Entry 1CZV (X-ray diffraction, 2.40 A resolution); this record covers chain A.

Chain A:
Molecule: Protein (coagulation factor V)
Source organism: Homo sapiens
Notes: fragment: c2 discoidin-like domain
UniProt: P12259 (FA5_HUMAN); residues 0-159 here correspond to UniProt positions 2065-2224 (UniProt number = residue number + 2065)
Chain sequence (160 residues; numbered 0 to 159; the number before each row is that of its first residue; numbering starts at 0):
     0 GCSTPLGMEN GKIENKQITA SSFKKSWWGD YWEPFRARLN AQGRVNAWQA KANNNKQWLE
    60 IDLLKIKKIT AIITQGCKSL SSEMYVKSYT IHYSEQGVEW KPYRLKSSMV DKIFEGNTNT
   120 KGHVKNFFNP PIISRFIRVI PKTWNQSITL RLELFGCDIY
Not modelled in the structure: 0
Swiss-Prot annotation at these positions:
  - glycosylation: Asn144 (N-linked (GlcNAc...) asparagine)
Disulfide bonds: Cys1-Cys156

Summary:
Chain A is Protein (coagulation factor V) (Homo sapiens); the structure, Crystal structure of the C2 domain of
human coagulation factor V: dimeric crystal form, was determined by X-ray diffraction, deposited together with
1CZS and 1CZT.
